Entry 6TZ3 (X-ray diffraction, 1.17 A resolution); this record covers chain A.

Chain A:
Name: Synaptotagmin-1
Organism: Homo sapiens
Notes: fragment: C2B domain, residues 272-422
Reference sequence: P21579 (SYT1_HUMAN); numbering as in UniProt (aligned over 272-422)
Amino-acid sequence (157 residues; row label = number of the first residue in the row):
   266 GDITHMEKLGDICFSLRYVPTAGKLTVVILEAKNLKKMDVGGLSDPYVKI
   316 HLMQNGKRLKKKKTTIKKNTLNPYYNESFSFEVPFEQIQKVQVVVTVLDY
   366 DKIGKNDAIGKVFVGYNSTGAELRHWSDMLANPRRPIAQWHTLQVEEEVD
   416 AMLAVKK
Not modelled in the structure: 266-272, 421-422
Sequence notes: expression tag (266-271)
Reported in the primary citation:
  - disease-associated variants - D304G, D366E, I368T: decreased signaling

Overview:
From the paper: D304G, D366E and I368T reduce signaling.
Chain A is Synaptotagmin-1 (Homo sapiens); the structure, Crystal Structure of Human Synaptotagmin 1 C2B
without Ca2+, was determined by X-ray diffraction, deposited together with 6U41, 6U4U and 6U4W.
